Entry 8S5H (electron microscopy, 3.70 A resolution); this record covers chains A and B of the 8 polymer chains in the assembly.

== Chain A (and B) ==
Molecule: Cystathionine beta-synthase
Source organism: Homo sapiens
Notes: EC 4.2.1.22; chain B of this document is another copy of the same molecule, construct and numbering; everything in this record applies to it too
UniProt: P35520 (CBS_HUMAN); residues 1-551 here = UniProt positions 1-551
Amino-acid sequence (559 residues; row label = number of the first residue in the row):
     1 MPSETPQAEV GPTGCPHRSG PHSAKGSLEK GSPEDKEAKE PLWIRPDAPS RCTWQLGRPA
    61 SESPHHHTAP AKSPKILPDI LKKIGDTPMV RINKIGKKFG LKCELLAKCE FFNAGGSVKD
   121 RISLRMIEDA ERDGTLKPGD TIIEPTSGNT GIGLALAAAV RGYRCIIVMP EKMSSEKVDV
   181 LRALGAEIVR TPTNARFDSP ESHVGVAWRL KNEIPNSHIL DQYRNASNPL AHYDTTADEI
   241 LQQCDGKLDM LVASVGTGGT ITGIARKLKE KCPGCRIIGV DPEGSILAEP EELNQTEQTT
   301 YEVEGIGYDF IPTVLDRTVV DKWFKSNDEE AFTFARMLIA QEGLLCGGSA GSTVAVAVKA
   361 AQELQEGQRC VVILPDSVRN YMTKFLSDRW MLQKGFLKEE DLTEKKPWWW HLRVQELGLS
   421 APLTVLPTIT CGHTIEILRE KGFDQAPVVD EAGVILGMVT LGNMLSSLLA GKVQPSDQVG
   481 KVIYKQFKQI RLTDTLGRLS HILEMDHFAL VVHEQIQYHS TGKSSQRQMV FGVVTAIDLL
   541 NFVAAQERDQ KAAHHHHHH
Disordered / not traced: 1-41, 549-559
Modified / non-standard residues: Lys119 ((2S)-2-amino-6-[[3-hydroxy-2-methyl-5-(phosphonooxymethyl)pyridin-4-yl]methylideneamino]hexanoic acid; LLP)
Differences from the reference sequence: expression tag (552-559)
Bound ions: heme Fe near His65 (its only coordinating residue here)
Ligand contacts: heme (HEM): Pro49, Ser50, Arg51, Cys52, Thr53, Trp54, Arg58, Pro59, Glu62, Ser63, Pro64, His65, His67, Arg224, Ala226, Pro229, Leu230, Tyr233, Gly263, Arg266, Thr313, Val314
Swiss-Prot annotation at these positions:
  - binding site (heme): Cys52, His65
  - binding site (pyridoxal 5'-phosphate): Asn149, Gly256 to Thr260, Ser349
  - modified residue: Ser27 (Phosphoserine), Lys119 (N6-(pyridoxal phosphate)lysine), Ser199 (Phosphoserine)
  - cross-link: Lys211 (Glycyl lysine isopeptide (Lys-Gly) (interchain with G-Cter in SUMO))
What the authors report for this chain:
  - conformationally variable residues: Ala421, Pro422

== Interface between chain A and chain B ==
Contacting residue pairs (137; chain A residue first):
  Lys75(A) - Gln243(B)
  Ile76(A) - Met89(B)
  Ile76(A) - Arg91(B)
  Ile76(A) - Leu106(B)  hydrophobic
  Ile76(A) - Gln243(B)
  Leu77(A) - Pro88(B)  hydrophobic
  Leu77(A) - Met89(B)  hydrogen bond (backbone-backbone)
  Leu77(A) - Val90(B)  hydrophobic
  Leu77(A) - Arg91(B)  hydrogen bond (backbone-backbone)
  Pro78(A) - Arg91(B)
  Pro78(A) - Asn93(B)
  Asp79(A) - Val90(B)
  Ile80(A) - Val90(B)
  Ile80(A) - Phe112(B)  hydrophobic
  Ile80(A) - Glu342(B)
  Ile80(A) - Leu344(B)  hydrophobic
  Lys83(A) - Pro88(B)
  Lys83(A) - Phe112(B)
  Pro88(A) - Leu77(B)  hydrophobic
  Pro88(A) - Lys83(B)
  Met89(A) - Ile76(B)
  Met89(A) - Leu77(B)  hydrogen bond (backbone-backbone)
  Val90(A) - Leu77(B)  hydrophobic
  Val90(A) - Asp79(B)
  Val90(A) - Ile80(B)
  Arg91(A) - Ile76(B)
  Arg91(A) - Leu77(B)  hydrogen bond (backbone-backbone)
  Arg91(A) - Pro78(B)
  Asn93(A) - Pro78(B)
  Lys94(A) - Val160(B)  hydrogen bond (side chain-backbone)
  Phe112(A) - Ile80(B)  hydrophobic
  Phe112(A) - Phe112(B)
  Phe112(A) - Asn113(B)
  Phe112(A) - Ala114(B)  hydrophobic
  Asn113(A) - Phe112(B)
  Ala114(A) - Leu345(B)
  Leu156(A) - Gly343(B)
  Ala159(A) - Ala340(B)
  Ala159(A) - Gln341(B)
  Val160(A) - Lys94(B)  hydrogen bond (backbone-side chain)
  Val160(A) - Glu342(B)
  Glu171(A) - Met505(B)
  Glu171(A) - Asp506(B)
  Glu176(A) - Met382(B)
  Val178(A) - Met505(B)  hydrophobic
  Val180(A) - Met382(B)  hydrophobic
  Arg182(A) - Glu504(B)  salt bridge
  Arg182(A) - Met505(B)
  Ala183(A) - Ile339(B)
  Ala183(A) - Ala340(B)
  Ala183(A) - Leu386(B)  hydrophobic
  Leu184(A) - Ile339(B)
  Ile188(A) - Glu504(B)
  Arg190(A) - Leu503(B)
  Arg190(A) - Glu504(B)  hydrogen bond (side chain-backbone)
  Arg190(A) - Met505(B)  hydrogen bond
  Arg190(A) - His507(B)
  Thr191(A) - His507(B)
  Pro192(A) - Tyr484(B)  hydrophobic
  Pro192(A) - His507(B)
  Asn194(A) - Asn463(B)
  Asn194(A) - Val482(B)
  Asn194(A) - Ile483(B)  hydrogen bond (side chain-backbone)
  Asn194(A) - Tyr484(B)
  Ala195(A) - Asn463(B)
  Ala195(A) - Tyr484(B)
  Arg196(A) - Asn463(B)  hydrogen bond (backbone-side chain)
  Arg196(A) - Ser466(B)  hydrogen bond
  Arg196(A) - Ser467(B)
  Arg196(A) - Ala470(B)
  Asp198(A) - Ser466(B)  hydrogen bond
  Ser199(A) - Asn463(B)  hydrogen bond
  Pro200(A) - Gly462(B)
  Pro200(A) - Asn463(B)
  Glu201(A) - Thr460(B)  hydrogen bond
  Glu201(A) - Asn463(B)
  Glu201(A) - Tyr484(B)  hydrogen bond
  Glu201(A) - His507(B)
  Arg209(A) - Ile537(B)
  Leu210(A) - Ile537(B)  hydrophobic
  Glu213(A) - Leu540(B)
  Glu213(A) - Asn541(B)
  Glu213(A) - Ala544(B)
  Ile214(A) - Leu540(B)  hydrophobic
  Gln243(A) - Lys75(B)
  Gln243(A) - Ile76(B)
  Ile339(A) - Ala183(B)  hydrophobic
  Ile339(A) - Leu184(B)
  Ala340(A) - Ala159(B)
  Ala340(A) - Ala183(B)
  Gln341(A) - Ala159(B)
  Glu342(A) - Ile80(B)
  Glu342(A) - Val160(B)
  Gly343(A) - Leu156(B)
  Leu344(A) - Ile80(B)  hydrophobic
  Leu345(A) - Ala114(B)
  Leu345(A) - Arg379(B)
  Arg379(A) - Leu345(B)
  Arg379(A) - Met382(B)
  Met382(A) - Glu176(B)
  Leu386(A) - Ala183(B)  hydrophobic
  Thr460(A) - Glu201(B)  hydrogen bond
  Gly462(A) - Pro200(B)
  Asn463(A) - Asn194(B)
  Asn463(A) - Ala195(B)
  Asn463(A) - Arg196(B)  hydrogen bond (side chain-backbone)
  Asn463(A) - Ser199(B)  hydrogen bond
  Asn463(A) - Pro200(B)
  Asn463(A) - Glu201(B)
  Ser466(A) - Arg196(B)  hydrogen bond
  Ser466(A) - Asp198(B)  hydrogen bond
  Ser467(A) - Arg196(B)
  Ala470(A) - Arg196(B)
  Val482(A) - Asn194(B)
  Ile483(A) - Asn194(B)  hydrogen bond (backbone-side chain)
  Tyr484(A) - Pro192(B)  hydrophobic
  Tyr484(A) - Asn194(B)
  Tyr484(A) - Ala195(B)
  Tyr484(A) - Glu201(B)  hydrogen bond
  Leu503(A) - Arg190(B)
  Glu504(A) - Arg182(B)  salt bridge
  Glu504(A) - Ile188(B)
  Glu504(A) - Arg190(B)  hydrogen bond (backbone-side chain)
  Met505(A) - Glu171(B)
  Met505(A) - Val178(B)  hydrophobic
  Met505(A) - Arg182(B)
  Met505(A) - Arg190(B)
  Asp506(A) - Glu171(B)
  His507(A) - Arg190(B)
  His507(A) - Thr191(B)
  His507(A) - Pro192(B)
  His507(A) - Glu201(B)
  Ile537(A) - Arg209(B)
  Ile537(A) - Leu210(B)  hydrophobic
  Leu540(A) - Glu213(B)
  Asn541(A) - Glu213(B)
  Ala544(A) - Glu213(B)
Other interface residues (no listed pair), chain A (82 interface residues in all): Glu104, Leu106, Gly115, Arg164, Ser175, Asp179, Val189, Val206, Arg336, Val378, Phe508, Ala536
Other interface residues (no listed pair), chain B (81 interface residues in all): Glu104, Gly115, Asp179, Val180, Val189, Val206, Ile214, Val378, Lys472, His501, Phe508, Ala536

== Summary ==
82 residues of chain A and 81 residues of chain B are in contact, with 23 hydrogen bonds and 2 salt bridges.
Polar pairs include Arg182(A)-Glu504(B), Lys94(A)-Val160(B) and Arg190(A)-Glu504(B). Chain A binds heme.
UniProt lists heme-binding residues Cys52(A) and His65(A) and 7 pyridoxal 5'-phosphate-binding residues on
chain A. The paper reports conformational variability at Ala421(A) and Pro422(A).
Both chains are Cystathionine beta-synthase (Homo sapiens). Entry 8S5H (Full-length human cystathionine
beta-synthase with C-terminal 6xHis-tag, basal state, helical reconstruction) was determined by electron
microscopy (same publication as 8S5I, 8S5J, 8S5K, 8S5L and 8S5M).
